PDB entry 8SID | electron microscopy, 2.71 A resolution | chains A and E of the 9 polymer chains in the assembly

# Chain A
Name: Gamma-aminobutyric acid receptor subunit beta-2
Organism: Homo sapiens
Reference sequence: P47870 (GBRB2_HUMAN); the construct has insertions or renumbered stretches relative to UniProt, so the offset changes along the chain: 1-307 = UniProt 25-331; 315-341 = UniProt 486-512
Chain sequence (364 residues; row label = number of the first residue in the row):
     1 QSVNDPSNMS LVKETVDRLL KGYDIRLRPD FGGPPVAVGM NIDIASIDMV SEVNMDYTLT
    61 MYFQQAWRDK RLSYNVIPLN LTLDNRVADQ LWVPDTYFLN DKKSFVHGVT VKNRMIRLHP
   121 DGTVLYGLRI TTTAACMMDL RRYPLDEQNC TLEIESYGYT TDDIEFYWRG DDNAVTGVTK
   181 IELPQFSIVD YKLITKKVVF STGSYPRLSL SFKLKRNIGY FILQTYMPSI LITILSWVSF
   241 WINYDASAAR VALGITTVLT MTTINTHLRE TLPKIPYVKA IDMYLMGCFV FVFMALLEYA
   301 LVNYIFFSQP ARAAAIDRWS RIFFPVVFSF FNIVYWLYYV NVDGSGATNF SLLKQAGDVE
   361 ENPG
Unresolved in the structure: 1-6, 341-364
Sequence notes: linker (308-314); expression tag (342-364)
Cystine bridges: Cys136-Cys150
Glycans and other covalent adducts: N-acetylglucosamine (NAG) linked to Asn80
Small-molecule neighbours:
  - gamma-amino-butanoic acid (ABU): Tyr97, Glu155, Ser156, Tyr157, Phe200, Thr202, Tyr205
  - phosphatidylethanolamine (PTY): Thr262, Pro276, Met286, Phe289, Val290
  - 17-oxoandrost-5-en-3beta-yl hydrogen sulfate (ZWY): Ala248, Ala252, Ile255, Thr256, Leu259
Swiss-Prot annotation at these positions:
  - binding site (histamine): Tyr97, Ser156, Tyr157, Thr202
  - binding site (4-aminobutanoate): Tyr157, Thr202
  - glycosylation (N-linked (GlcNAc...) asparagine): Asn8, Asn80, Asn149
What the authors report for this chain:
  - binding site for 17-oxoandrost-5-en-3beta-yl hydrogen sulfate: Ala252 (from molecular simulation)
  - mutagenesis - A252S: decreased binding to 17-oxoandrost-5-en-3beta-yl hydrogen sulfate (from molecular simulation)

# Chain E
Name: Gamma-aminobutyric acid receptor subunit gamma-2
Organism: Homo sapiens
Reference sequence: P18507 (GBRG2_HUMAN); the construct has insertions or renumbered stretches relative to UniProt, so the offset changes along the chain: 1-322 = UniProt 40-361; 329-357 = UniProt 439-467
Chain sequence (417 residues; row label = number of the first residue in the row; numbers below 1 keep their minus sign (Trp-36 is residue -36)):
   -36 WSHPQFEKGG GSGGGSGGSS AWSHPQFEKL EVLFQGPQKS DDDYEDYASN KTWVLTPKVP
    24 EGDVTVILNN LLEGYDNKLR PDIGVKPTLI HTDMYVNSIG PVNAINMEYT IDIFFAQTWY
    84 DRRLKFNSTI KVLRLNSNMV GKIWIPDTFF RNSKKADAHW ITTPNRMLRI WNDGRVLYTL
   144 RLTIDAECQL QLHNFPMDEH SCPLEFSSYG YPREEIVYQW KRSSVEVGDT RSWRLYQFSF
   204 VGLRNTTEVV KTTSGDYVVM SVYFDLSRRM GYFTIQTYIP CTLIVVLSWV SFWINKDAVP
   264 ARTSLGITTV LTMTTLSTIA RKSLPKVSYV TAMDLFVSVC FIFVFSALVE YGTLHYFVSS
   324 QPARAAKMDS YARIFFPTAF CLFNLVYWVS YLYLSRGSGA TNFSLLKQAG DVEENPG
Unresolved in the structure: -36 to 24, 358-380
Sequence notes: expression tag (-36 to 0, 358-380); linker (323-328)
Cystine bridges: Cys151-Cys165
Glycans and other covalent adducts: N-acetylglucosamine (NAG) linked to Asn208
Small-molecule neighbours: 17-oxoandrost-5-en-3beta-yl hydrogen sulfate (ZWY): Pro263, Ser267, Thr271
Swiss-Prot annotation at these positions:
  - glycosylation (N-linked (GlcNAc...) asparagine): Asn13, Asn90, Asn208

# Interface between chain A and chain E
Residue-residue contacts - 74 pairs, chain A then chain E:
  Asn8(A) - Gly47(E)  hydrogen bond (side chain-backbone)
  Met9(A) - Arg43(E)
  Met9(A) - Asp45(E)
  Met9(A) - Ile46(E)  hydrophobic
  Met9(A) - Arg85(E)
  Met9(A) - Arg86(E)
  Val12(A) - Leu42(E)  hydrophobic
  Lys13(A) - Gly37(E)  hydrogen bond (side chain-backbone)
  Lys13(A) - Leu42(E)
  Leu20(A) - Lys41(E)
  Asp48(A) - Lys117(E)  salt bridge
  Tyr62(A) - Phe112(E)
  Tyr62(A) - Arg114(E)
  Leu79(A) - Ile46(E)
  Thr82(A) - Gly173(E)
  Thr82(A) - Tyr174(E)  hydrogen bond (backbone-side chain)
  Thr82(A) - Glu178(E)  hydrogen bond
  Leu83(A) - Lys41(E)
  Leu83(A) - Tyr174(E)
  Asp84(A) - Asn40(E)
  Asp84(A) - Lys41(E)  hydrogen bond (backbone-backbone)
  Asp84(A) - Ile108(E)
  Asp84(A) - Tyr174(E)
  Arg86(A) - Asn40(E)  hydrogen bond
  Arg86(A) - Gly104(E)
  Val87(A) - Lys41(E)
  His107(A) - Ser116(E)
  His107(A) - Lys117(E)
  Val109(A) - Thr111(E)
  Val109(A) - Phe112(E)
  Val109(A) - Ala119(E)  hydrophobic
  Val109(A) - Leu145(E)  hydrophobic
  Thr110(A) - Thr111(E)  hydrogen bond (backbone-backbone)
  Val111(A) - Asp110(E)
  Asn113(A) - Phe112(E)
  Asn113(A) - Tyr172(E)
  Arg114(A) - Tyr172(E)
  Met115(A) - Tyr172(E)
  Met115(A) - Gly173(E)
  Met115(A) - Ser217(E)
  Arg117(A) - Gly173(E)  hydrogen bond (side chain-backbone)
  Arg117(A) - Pro175(E)
  Arg117(A) - Ser217(E)  hydrogen bond
  Arg117(A) - Tyr220(E)  hydrogen bond
  Gly127(A) - Tyr172(E)
  Leu128(A) - Tyr172(E)  hydrogen bond (backbone-side chain)
  Arg129(A) - Phe112(E)
  Arg129(A) - Phe113(E)
  Arg129(A) - Arg114(E)
  Arg129(A) - Ser116(E)  hydrogen bond (side chain-backbone)
  Arg129(A) - Tyr172(E)  hydrogen bond (backbone-side chain)
  Glu182(A) - Gln152(E)
  Pro184(A) - Lys289(E)
  Gln185(A) - Lys289(E)
  Asn217(A) - Ser291(E)  hydrogen bond
  Gly219(A) - Ser291(E)
  Tyr220(A) - Lys289(E)
  Tyr220(A) - Val290(E)
  Tyr220(A) - Ser291(E)
  Leu223(A) - Arg284(E)
  Gln224(A) - Thr281(E)
  Gln224(A) - Arg284(E)
  Leu231(A) - Phe304(E)  hydrophobic
  Leu231(A) - Phe308(E)
  Ile234(A) - Phe308(E)  hydrophobic
  Leu235(A) - Ile270(E)  hydrophobic
  Leu235(A) - Val273(E)  hydrophobic
  Leu235(A) - Phe308(E)  hydrophobic
  Leu235(A) - Leu311(E)  hydrophobic
  Trp241(A) - Tyr319(E)
  Ile242(A) - His318(E)
  Asn243(A) - His318(E)
  Thr256(A) - Ile270(E)
  Thr260(A) - Leu274(E)
Interface residues without a listed pair, chain A (53 interface residues in all): Val16, Asp17, Asp43, Ser46, Gln64, Asn80, Asn85, Phe105, Pro228, Ile232, Ala248, Ala249, Arg321
Interface residues without a listed pair, chain E (58 interface residues in all): Asp39, Pro44, Phe78, Ile106, Trp107, Pro109, Arg129, Leu143, Glu150, Thr215, Thr216, Val262, Pro263, Thr266, Thr277, Tyr292

# In short
Chain A and chain E form an interface of 53 and 58 residues respectively, with 14 hydrogen bonds and 1 salt
bridge. Polar contacts include Asp48(A)-Lys117(E), Asn8(A)-Gly47(E) and Lys13(A)-Gly37(E). The paper reports a
binding site for 17-oxoandrost-5-en-3beta-yl hydrogen sulfate at Ala252(A); A252S of chain A reduces binding
to 17-oxoandrost-5-en-3beta-yl hydrogen sulfate.
Chain A is Gamma-aminobutyric acid receptor subunit beta-2 and chain E is Gamma-aminobutyric acid receptor
subunit gamma-2, both from Homo sapiens; the structure, Human GABAA receptor alpha1-beta2-gamma2 subtype in
complex with GABA plus dehydroepiandrosterone sulfate, was determined by electron microscopy together with
8SGO and 8SI9 from the same study.
